Entry 5IET (X-ray diffraction, 2.88 A resolution); this record covers chains B and A.

[Chain B (and A)]
Molecule: Bacterial proteasome activator
Source organism: Mycobacterium tuberculosis
Notes: chain A of this document is another copy of the same molecule, construct and numbering; everything in this record applies to it too
UniProt: A0A0K2KYP6 (A0A0K2KYP6_MYCTX); residues 15-153 here correspond to UniProt positions 19-157 (UniProt number = residue number + 4)
Amino-acid sequence (150 residues; row label = number of the first residue in the row):
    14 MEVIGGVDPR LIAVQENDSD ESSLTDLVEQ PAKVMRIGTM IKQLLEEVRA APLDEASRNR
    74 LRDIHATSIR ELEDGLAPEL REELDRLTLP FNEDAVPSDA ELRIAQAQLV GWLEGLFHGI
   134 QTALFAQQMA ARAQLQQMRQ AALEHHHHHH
Not modelled in the structure: 14-35, 147-163
Differences from the reference sequence: initiating methionine (14); expression tag (154-163)
Modified residues: Mse14, Mse142, Mse151 (selenomethionine); Mse48, Mse53 (selenomethionine; parent Met)

[Chain B / chain A interface]
Residue-residue contacts - 42 pairs, chain B then chain A:
  A45(B) - G132(A)
  K46(B) - E96(A)
  K46(B) - R99(A)
  Mse48(B) - G128(A)
  Mse48(B) - H131(A)
  Mse48(B) - G132(A)
  Mse48(B) - T135(A)
  R49(B) - L93(A)
  R49(B) - E96(A)  salt bridge
  R49(B) - W125(A)
  R49(B) - G128(A)
  R49(B) - L129(A)
  I50(B) - E96(A)
  I50(B) - L100(A)  hydrophobic
  T52(B) - G124(A)
  T52(B) - G128(A)
  Mse53(B) - L100(A)
  Mse53(B) - Q121(A)
  Mse53(B) - G124(A)
  Mse53(B) - W125(A)
  Q56(B) - V123(A)
  Q56(B) - G124(A)
  Q56(B) - E127(A)  hydrogen bond
  L57(B) - I117(A)
  L57(B) - Q121(A)
  E60(B) - L58(A)
  E60(B) - R62(A)  salt bridge
  E60(B) - R116(A)  salt bridge
  E60(B) - A120(A)
  A64(B) - R116(A)
  L66(B) - I117(A)  hydrophobic
  D67(B) - S111(A)  hydrogen bond
  A69(B) - E114(A)
  S70(B) - A113(A)
  S70(B) - I117(A)
  R73(B) - L100(A)  hydrogen bond (side chain-backbone)
  R73(B) - T101(A)
  R73(B) - L102(A)
  L74(B) - I117(A)  hydrophobic
  I77(B) - Q121(A)
  T80(B) - L100(A)
  E84(B) - R99(A)  salt bridge
Other interface residues (no listed pair), chain B (22 interface residues in all): V61, P65
Other interface residues (no listed pair), chain A (27 interface residues in all): L37, I133, A136

[In short]
22 residues of chain B face 27 of chain A across their interface, with 3 hydrogen bonds and 4 salt bridges.
Polar pairs include R49(B)-E96(A), E60(B)-R62(A) and E60(B)-R116(A).
Both chains are Bacterial proteasome activator (Mycobacterium tuberculosis). Entry 5IET (Crystal Structure of
Mycobacterium Tuberculosis ATP-independent Proteasome activator) was determined by X-ray diffraction,
deposited together with 5IEU.
